PDB entry 4WAN | X-ray diffraction, 1.80 A resolution | chains G and H of the 8 polymer chains in the assembly

[Chain G]
Molecule: Branchpoint-bridging protein
From: Saccharomyces cerevisiae
UniProt: Q12186 (BBP_YEAST); residues 144-271 here = UniProt positions 144-271
Chain sequence (129 residues; each row starts with the number of its first residue):
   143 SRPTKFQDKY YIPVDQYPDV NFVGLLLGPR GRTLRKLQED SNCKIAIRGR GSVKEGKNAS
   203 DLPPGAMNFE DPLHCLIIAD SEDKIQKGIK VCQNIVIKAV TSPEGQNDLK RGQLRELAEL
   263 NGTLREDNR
Not modelled in the structure: 143-146, 198-203, 269-271
Differences from the reference sequence: expression tag (143)

[Chain H]
Molecule: 11-nt RNA strand
Sequence (11 nucleotides; numbered 1 to 11; the number before each row is that of its first residue):
     1 UAUACUAACA A
Not modelled in the structure: 1, 11

[How chain G and chain H interact]
Contacting residue pairs (53; chain G residue first):
  Asn163(G) - U6(H)  base contact
  Asn163(G) - A7(H)  base contact
  Val165(G) - A7(H)  base contact
  Gly166(G) - U6(H)  hydrogen bond to the base
  Gly166(G) - A7(H)  base contact
  Leu167(G) - U6(H)  base contact
  Leu169(G) - A7(H)  sugar contact
  Leu169(G) - A8(H)  base contact
  Gly170(G) - U6(H)  hydrogen bond to the sugar
  Pro171(G) - U6(H)  base contact
  Pro171(G) - A7(H)  phosphate contact
  Arg172(G) - U6(H)  phosphate contact
  Arg172(G) - A7(H)  salt bridge to the phosphate
  Arg172(G) - A8(H)  sugar contact
  Gly173(G) - A7(H)  sugar contact
  Gly173(G) - A8(H)  sugar contact
  Leu176(G) - A8(H)  base contact
  Arg177(G) - A8(H)  hydrogen bond to the sugar
  Lys186(G) - C9(H)  phosphate contact
  Lys186(G) - A10(H)  salt bridge to the phosphate
  Ile187(G) - A8(H)  base contact
  Ala188(G) - A8(H)  base contact
  Ala188(G) - C9(H)  base contact
  Ile189(G) - A8(H)  hydrogen bond to the base
  Arg190(G) - A8(H)  base contact
  Arg190(G) - C9(H)  hydrogen bond to the base
  Ser194(G) - A7(H)  base contact
  Ser194(G) - A8(H)  base contact
  Val195(G) - A7(H)  base contact
  Lys196(G) - A7(H)  base contact
  Pro205(G) - C9(H)  sugar contact
  Pro245(G) - U3(H)  base contact
  Glu246(G) - U3(H)  hydrogen bond to the base
  Gly247(G) - U3(H)  hydrogen bond to the base
  Gln248(G) - U3(H)  hydrogen bond to the base
  Asn249(G) - U3(H)  hydrogen bond to the base
  Lys252(G) - U3(H)  hydrogen bond to the base
  Lys252(G) - C5(H)  hydrogen bond to the base
  Lys252(G) - U6(H)  base contact
  Arg253(G) - U3(H)  base contact
  Gln255(G) - U6(H)  hydrogen bond to the base
  Leu256(G) - U3(H)  sugar contact
  Leu256(G) - A4(H)  hydrogen bond to the sugar
  Leu256(G) - C5(H)  sugar contact
  Leu256(G) - U6(H)  base contact
  Arg257(G) - A4(H)  base contact
  Leu259(G) - C5(H)  sugar contact
  Leu259(G) - U6(H)  sugar contact
  Leu259(G) - A7(H)  phosphate contact
  Ala260(G) - A4(H)  base contact
  Thr265(G) - A4(H)  base contact
  Leu266(G) - A4(H)  base contact
  Arg267(G) - A4(H)  salt bridge to the phosphate
Other interface residues (no listed pair), chain G (37 interface residues in all): Gly193, Ala208
Other interface residues (no listed pair), chain H (9 interface residues in all): A2

[Summary]
37 residues of chain G and 9 residues of chain H are in contact; the contacts include 13 hydrogen bonds and 3
salt bridges. Polar contacts include Gly166(G)-U6(H), Ile189(G)-A8(H) and Arg190(G)-C9(H).
Here chain G is Branchpoint-bridging protein (Saccharomyces cerevisiae) and chain H is an 11-nt RNA strand.
Entry 4WAN (Crystal structure of Msl5 protein in complex with RNA at 1.8 A) was determined by X-ray
diffraction, deposited together with 4WAL.
